6BNL - chains A and C of the 4 polymer chains in the assembly; structure by X-ray diffraction, 2.60 A resolution.

== Chain A ==
Protein: Antigen-presenting glycoprotein CD1d1
Source organism: Mus musculus
Reference sequence: A0A0R4J090 (A0A0R4J090_MOUSE); residues 1-279 here correspond to UniProt positions 19-297 (UniProt number = residue number + 18)
Chain sequence (302 residues; numbered 1 to 302; the number before each row is that of its first residue):
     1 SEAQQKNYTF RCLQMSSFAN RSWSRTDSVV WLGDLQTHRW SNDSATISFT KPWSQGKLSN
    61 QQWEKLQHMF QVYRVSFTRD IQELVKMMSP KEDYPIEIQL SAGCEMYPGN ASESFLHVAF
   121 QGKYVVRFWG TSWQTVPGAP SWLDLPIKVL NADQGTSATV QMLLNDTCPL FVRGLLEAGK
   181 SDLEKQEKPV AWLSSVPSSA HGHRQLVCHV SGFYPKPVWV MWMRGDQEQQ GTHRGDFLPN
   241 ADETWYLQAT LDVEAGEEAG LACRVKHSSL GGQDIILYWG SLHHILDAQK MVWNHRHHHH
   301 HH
Disordered / not traced: 1-5, 198-206, 252-260, 279-302
Construct notes: expression tag (280-302)
Cystine bridges: Cys104-Cys168, Cys208-Cys263
Covalent attachments: N-acetylglucosamine (NAG) linked to Asn20, Asn42, Asn165
Ligand contacts: QWV (N-[(2S,3R)-3-hydroxy-1-{[6-O-(3-phenylpropanoyl)-alpha-D-galactopyranosyl]oxy}octadecan-2-yl]hexacosanamide): Phe10, Cys12, Gln14, Ser28, Val30, His38, Trp40, Ile47, Trp63, Lys65, Leu66, Met69, Phe70, Val72, Tyr73, Ser76, Phe77, Asp80, Ile81, Leu84, Val85, Ile98, Leu100, Ala102, Gly103, Leu116, Val118, Phe120, Val126, Trp133, Trp142, Leu143, Pro146, Leu150, Asp153, Gly155, Thr156, Thr159, Val160, Met162, Leu163, Leu164, Thr167, Cys168, Phe171

== Chain C ==
Protein: NKT Valpha14 (MOUSE) - 2C12 TCR - Hybrid mouse variable and human constant domains
Source organism: Homo sapiens
Chain sequence (207 residues; row label = number of the first residue in the row; note: 3 numbers in that range are skipped by the numbering (no residue carries them; nothing is unmodelled there)):
     1 TQVEQSPQSL VVRQGENSVL QCNYSVTPDN HLRWFKQDTG KGLVSLTVLV DQKDKTSNGR
    62 YSATLDKDAK HSTLHITATL LDDTATYICV VGDRGSALG
   103 RLHFGAGTQL IVIPDIQNPD PAVYQLRDSK SSDKSVCLFT DFDSQTNVSQ SKDSDVYITD
   163 KCVLDMRSMD FKSNSAVAWS NKSDFACANA FNNSIIPEDT FFPSPESS
Disordered / not traced: 206-210
Cystine bridges: Cys22-Cys90, Cys139-Cys189
Ligand contacts: QWV (N-[(2S,3R)-3-hydroxy-1-{[6-O-(3-phenylpropanoyl)-alpha-D-galactopyranosyl]oxy}octadecan-2-yl]hexacosanamide): Pro28, Asp29, Asn30, Asp94, Arg95, Gly96

== How chain A and chain C interact ==
Contacting residue pairs (18):
  Val72(A) - Pro28(C)  hydrophobic
  Ser76(A) - Pro28(C)
  Ser76(A) - Arg95(C)  hydrogen bond (backbone-side chain)
  Arg79(A) - Asp94(C)  salt bridge
  Arg79(A) - Arg95(C)
  Arg79(A) - Leu99(C)  hydrogen bond (side chain-backbone)
  Arg79(A) - Gly100(C)
  Arg79(A) - Arg103(C)
  Asp80(A) - Arg95(C)  salt bridge
  Asp80(A) - Leu99(C)
  Glu83(A) - Leu99(C)
  Glu83(A) - Arg103(C)  salt bridge
  Met87(A) - Leu99(C)  hydrophobic
  Val149(A) - Ser97(C)
  Val149(A) - Leu99(C)  hydrophobic
  Ala152(A) - Gly96(C)
  Ala152(A) - Ser97(C)
  Asp153(A) - Gly96(C)
Other interface residues (no listed pair), chain A (11 interface residues in all): Leu84, Lys86
Other interface residues (no listed pair), chain C (9 interface residues in all): Thr27

== In short ==
The interface between chain A and chain C involves 11 residues on one side and 9 on the other, with 2 hydrogen
bonds and 3 salt bridges. Polar pairs include Arg79(A)-Asp94(C), Asp80(A)-Arg95(C) and Glu83(A)-Arg103(C).
Compound QWV is bound between chain A and chain C.
Here chain A is Antigen-presenting glycoprotein CD1d1 (Mus musculus) and chain C is NKT Valpha14 (MOUSE) -
2C12 TCR - Hybrid mouse variable and human constant domains (Homo sapiens). Entry 6BNL (Crystal structure of
TCR-MHC-like molecule) was determined by X-ray diffraction (same publication as 6BNK).
